PDB entry 7AP5 | X-ray diffraction, 2.13 A resolution | chains FFF and HHH of the 16 polymer chains in the assembly

[Chain FFF (and HHH)]
Name: Beta subunit of cyanobacterial protein phycoerythrin
Organism: Nostoc sp. WR13
Notes: chain HHH of this document is another copy of the same molecule, construct and numbering; everything in this record applies to it too
Amino-acid sequence (184 residues; row label = number of the first residue in the row):
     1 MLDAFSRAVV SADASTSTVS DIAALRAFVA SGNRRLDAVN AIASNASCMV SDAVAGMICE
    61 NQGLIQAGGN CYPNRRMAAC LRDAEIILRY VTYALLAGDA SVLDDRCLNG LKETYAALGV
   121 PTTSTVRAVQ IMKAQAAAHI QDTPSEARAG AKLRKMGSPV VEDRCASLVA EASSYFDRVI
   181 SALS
Modified / non-standard residues: Asn-70 (N-methyl asparagine; MEN)
Glycans and other covalent adducts: phycoerythrobilin (PEB) linked to Cys-48, Cys-59, Cys-80, Cys-165
Small-molecule neighbours:
  - 3,6,9,12,15,18-hexaoxaicosane-1,20-diol (P33): Ser-47, Ser-51, Ala-151, Lys-152, Arg-154
  - phycoerythrobilin (PEB), molecule 1: Ala-30, Asn-33, Arg-34, Leu-36, Asp-37, Ala-38, Asn-40, Ile-140, Gln-141, Asp-142, Ser-158, Pro-159, Val-160, Val-161, Arg-164, Leu-168
  - phycoerythrobilin (PEB), molecule 2: Asn-45, Met-49, Asp-52, Ala-55, Gly-56, Glu-60, Arg-127, Ile-131, Ala-134, Gln-135, Ala-138, His-139, Thr-143, Pro-144, Ser-145, Arg-148, Ala-149, Lys-152, Leu-153, Arg-154
  - phycoerythrobilin (PEB), molecule 3: Met-57, Leu-64, Asn-70, Cys-71, Arg-75, Arg-76, Ala-79, Arg-82, Asp-83, Ile-86, Ile-87, Tyr-90, Arg-106, Cys-107, Leu-111, Thr-114, Tyr-115, Leu-118, Val-120, Pro-121, Ser-124, Thr-125, Ala-128
  - phycoerythrobilin (PEB), molecule 4: Ile-58, Ile-65, Tyr-72, Pro-73, Asn-74, Met-77

[Chain FFF / chain HHH interface]
Residue-residue contacts (12; chain FFF residue first):
  Ser-11(FFF) / Gln-130(HHH)  hydrogen bond (backbone-side chain)
  Ala-14(FFF) / Arg-127(HHH)
  Ala-14(FFF) / Gln-130(HHH)
  Ser-15(FFF) / Glu-60(HHH)
  Ser-15(FFF) / Arg-127(HHH)
  Glu-60(FFF) / Ser-15(HHH)
  Arg-127(FFF) / Ala-14(HHH)
  Arg-127(FFF) / Ser-15(HHH)
  Gln-130(FFF) / Ser-11(HHH)  hydrogen bond (side chain-backbone)
  Gln-130(FFF) / Ala-14(HHH)
  Arg-178(FFF) / Ser-181(HHH)
  Ser-181(FFF) / Arg-178(HHH)
Interface residues without a listed pair, chain HHH (9 interface residues in all): Asp-104

[Summary]
8 residues of chain FFF and 9 residues of chain HHH are in contact; the contacts include 2 hydrogen bonds. The
hydrogen-bonded pair is Ser-11(FFF)/Gln-130(HHH). Bound to chain FFF: phycoerythrobilin and
3,6,9,12,15,18-hexaoxaicosane-1,20-diol. Phycoerythrobilin is covalently linked to Cys-48(FFF), Cys-80(FFF)
and Cys-165(FFF).
Both chains are Beta subunit of cyanobacterial protein phycoerythrin (Nostoc sp. WR13). Entry 7AP5 (Crystal
structure of phycoerythrin from cyanobacterium Nostoc sp. WR13 contains multiple stacks of hexameric
assemblies which ...) was determined by X-ray diffraction.
